Entry 5T6C (X-ray diffraction, 1.90 A resolution); this record covers chain A.

Chain A:
Molecule: Glycylpeptide N-tetradecanoyltransferase
Organism: Neosartorya fumigata (strain ATCC MYA-4609 / Af293 / CBS 101355 / FGSC A1100)
Notes: EC 2.3.1.97
Reference sequence: Q9UVX3 (NMT_ASPFU); residue numbers follow UniProt; this construct covers 86-492
Amino-acid sequence (411 residues; numbered 82 to 492; the number before each row is that of its first residue):
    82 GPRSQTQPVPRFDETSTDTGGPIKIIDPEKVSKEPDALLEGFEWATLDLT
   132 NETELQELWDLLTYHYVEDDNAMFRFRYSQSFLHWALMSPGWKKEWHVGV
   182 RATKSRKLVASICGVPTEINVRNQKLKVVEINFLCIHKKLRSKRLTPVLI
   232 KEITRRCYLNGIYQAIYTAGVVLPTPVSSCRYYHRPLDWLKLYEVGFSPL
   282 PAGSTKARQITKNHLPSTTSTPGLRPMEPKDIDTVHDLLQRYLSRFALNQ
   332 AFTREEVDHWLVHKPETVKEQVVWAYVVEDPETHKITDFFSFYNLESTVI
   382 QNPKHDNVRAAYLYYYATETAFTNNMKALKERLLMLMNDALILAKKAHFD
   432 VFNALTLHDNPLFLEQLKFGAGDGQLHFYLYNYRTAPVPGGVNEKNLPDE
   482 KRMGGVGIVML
Unresolved in the structure: 82-100
Sequence notes: expression tag (82-85)
Ligand contacts:
  - 75S (1-(4-{3,5-dichloro-4-[(2-methylpyridin-3-yl)methoxy]phenyl}pyridin-2-yl)piperazine): Tyr147, Val148, Glu149, Asp150, Phe155, Arg156, Phe157, Tyr159, Asn213, Thr249, Ala250, Gly251, Tyr263, His265, Phe278, Ser378, Tyr393, Asn434, Asp454, Gly455, Gln456, Leu457, Leu492
  - tetradecanoyl-coa (MYA): His146, Tyr147, Val148, Val210, Ile212, Asn213, Phe214, Leu215, Cys216, Ile217, Leu221, Arg222, Ser223, Lys224, Arg225, Leu226, Thr227, Pro228, Ile231, Ile234, Thr235, Cys238, Tyr239, Ile243, Tyr244, Gln245, Ala246, Tyr248, Thr249, Ala250, Val252, Leu254, Tyr462
Curated features (UniProtKB/Swiss-Prot):
  - active site: Leu492 (Proton acceptor)
  - binding site (tetradecanoyl-CoA): Leu215 to Ile217, Ser223 to Thr227
From the paper describing this entry:
  - binding site for 75S: Ser378

Overview:
Chain A binds tetradecanoyl-coa and compound 75S. Curated annotation (UniProt) lists active-site residue
Leu492 and 8 tetradecanoyl-CoA-binding residues. From the paper: a binding site for 75S at Ser378.
Chain A is Glycylpeptide N-tetradecanoyltransferase (Neosartorya fumigata (strain ATCC MYA-4609 / Af293 / CBS
101355 / FGSC A1100)); the structure, Crystal structure of Aspergillus fumigatus N-myristoyl transferase in
complex with myristoyl CoA and a dichloro-methylpyridinyl-methoxy-phenyl-pyridine piperazine ..., was
determined by X-ray diffraction together with 5T5U, 5T6E and 5T6H from the same study.
